3GE8 - chains A and C of the 8 polymer chains in the assembly; structure by X-ray diffraction, 2.19 A resolution.

[Chain A]
Name: Toluene-4-monooxygenase system protein A
From: Pseudomonas mendocina
Notes: EC 1.14.13.-
UniProtKB: Q6Q8Q7 (Q6Q8Q7_PSEME); residues 1-500 here = UniProt positions 1-500
Amino-acid sequence (500 residues; each row starts with the number of its first residue):
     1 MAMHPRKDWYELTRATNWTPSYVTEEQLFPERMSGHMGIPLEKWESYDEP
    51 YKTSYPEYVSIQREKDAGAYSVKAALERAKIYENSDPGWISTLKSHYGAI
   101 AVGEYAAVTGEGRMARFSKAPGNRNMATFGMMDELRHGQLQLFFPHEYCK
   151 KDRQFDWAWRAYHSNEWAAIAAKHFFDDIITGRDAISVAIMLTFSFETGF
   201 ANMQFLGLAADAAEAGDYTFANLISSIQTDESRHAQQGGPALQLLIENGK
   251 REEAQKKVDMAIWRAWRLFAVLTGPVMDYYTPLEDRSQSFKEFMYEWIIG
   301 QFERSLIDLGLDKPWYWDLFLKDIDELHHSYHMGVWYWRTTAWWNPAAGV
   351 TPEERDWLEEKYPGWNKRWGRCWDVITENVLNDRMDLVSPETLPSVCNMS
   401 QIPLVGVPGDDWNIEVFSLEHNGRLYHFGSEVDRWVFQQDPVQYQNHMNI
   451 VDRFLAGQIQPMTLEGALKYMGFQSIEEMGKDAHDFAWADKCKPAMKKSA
Disordered / not traced: 1, 493-500
Construct notes: engineered mutation Ala201 (Thr in Q6Q8Q7)
Bound ions: Fe ion site 1: Glu104, Glu134, His137 (together with acetate ion); Fe ion site 2: Glu134, Glu197, Glu231, His234 (together with acetate ion)

[Chain C]
Name: Toluene-4-monooxygenase system protein B
From: Pseudomonas mendocina
Notes: EC 1.14.13.-
UniProtKB: Q00457 (TMOB_PSEME); numbering as in UniProt (aligned over 1-84)
Amino-acid sequence (84 residues; each row starts with the number of its first residue):
     1 MSAFPVHAAFEKDFLVQLVVVDLNDSMDQVAEKVAYHCVNRRVAPREGVM
    51 RVRKHRSTELFPRDMTIAESGLNPTEVIDVVFEE
Disordered / not traced: 1, 84

[Chain A / chain C interface]
Residue-residue contacts (66):
  Ser330(A) - Phe14(C)
  Met333(A) - Phe14(C)  hydrophobic
  Gly334(A) - Phe14(C)
  Tyr337(A) - Arg41(C)  hydrogen bond
  Tyr337(A) - Arg42(C)
  Trp338(A) - Leu15(C)  hydrophobic
  Trp338(A) - Gln17(C)
  Cys372(A) - Arg42(C)  hydrogen bond (side chain-backbone)
  Val375(A) - Asn40(C)
  Val375(A) - Arg41(C)
  Val375(A) - Arg42(C)
  Val375(A) - Val43(C)
  Val375(A) - Ala44(C)
  Ile376(A) - Arg41(C)
  Asn379(A) - Asn40(C)  hydrogen bond (side chain-backbone)
  Asp386(A) - Arg41(C)  hydrogen bond (backbone-side chain)
  Leu387(A) - Asn40(C)
  Leu387(A) - Arg41(C)
  Ser389(A) - Arg41(C)  hydrogen bond (backbone-side chain)
  Glu391(A) - Tyr36(C)  hydrogen bond
  Glu391(A) - Arg41(C)  salt bridge
  Thr392(A) - Gln17(C)
  Thr392(A) - Leu18(C)  hydrogen bond (side chain-backbone)
  Thr392(A) - His37(C)
  Leu393(A) - Gln17(C)
  Leu393(A) - Leu18(C)  hydrogen bond (backbone-backbone)
  Pro394(A) - Leu15(C)  hydrophobic
  Pro394(A) - Val16(C)
  Ser395(A) - His7(C)  hydrogen bond
  Ser395(A) - Val16(C)  hydrogen bond (backbone-backbone)
  Ser395(A) - Gln17(C)  hydrogen bond (side chain-backbone)
  Ser395(A) - Leu18(C)  hydrogen bond (side chain-backbone)
  Leu404(A) - Leu15(C)
  Leu404(A) - Val16(C)  hydrogen bond (backbone-backbone)
  Val405(A) - Phe14(C)
  Val405(A) - Leu15(C)  hydrophobic
  Gly406(A) - Phe14(C)  hydrogen bond (backbone-backbone)
  Pro408(A) - Lys12(C)
  Pro408(A) - Asp13(C)
  Pro408(A) - Phe14(C)
  Gly409(A) - Lys12(C)  hydrogen bond (backbone-backbone)
  Trp412(A) - Phe10(C)  hydrogen bond (side chain-backbone)
  Trp412(A) - Glu11(C)
  Trp412(A) - Lys12(C)
  Trp412(A) - Asp13(C)  hydrogen bond (side chain-backbone)
  Trp412(A) - Arg53(C)
  Trp412(A) - Val81(C)  hydrophobic
  Asn413(A) - Arg56(C)  hydrogen bond
  Ile414(A) - Ala9(C)  hydrophobic
  Ile414(A) - Phe14(C)
  Ile414(A) - Leu15(C)
  Ile414(A) - Val16(C)  hydrophobic
  Ile414(A) - His55(C)
  Ile414(A) - Arg56(C)  hydrogen bond (backbone-side chain)
  Glu415(A) - His55(C)
  Glu415(A) - Arg56(C)  salt bridge
  Val416(A) - Val16(C)  hydrophobic
  Val416(A) - His55(C)  hydrogen bond (backbone-side chain)
  Leu425(A) - Thr75(C)
  Leu425(A) - Glu76(C)
  His427(A) - His7(C)
  His427(A) - Thr75(C)  hydrogen bond (side chain-backbone)
  His427(A) - Val77(C)
  Val451(A) - His7(C)
  Phe454(A) - Leu18(C)  hydrophobic
  Leu455(A) - Pro5(C)  hydrophobic
Interface residues without a listed pair, chain A (37 interface residues in all): Arg371, Pro390, Val407, Asp410, Ser418
Interface residues without a listed pair, chain C (27 interface residues in all): Asp79

[Summary]
Chain A and chain C form an interface of 37 and 27 residues respectively; the contacts include 21 hydrogen
bonds and 2 salt bridges. Polar contacts include Glu391(A)-Arg41(C), Glu415(A)-Arg56(C) and
Tyr337(A)-Arg41(C). Glu104(A), Glu134(A) and His137(A) coordinate Fe ion site 1.
Here chain A is Toluene-4-monooxygenase system protein A and chain C is Toluene-4-monooxygenase system protein
B, both from Pseudomonas mendocina. Entry 3GE8 (Toluene 4-monooxygenase HD T201A diferric, resting state
complex) was determined by X-ray diffraction together with 3GE3 from the same study.
